Entry 3ZVI (X-ray diffraction, 1.90 A resolution); this record covers chains A and B.

== Chain A (and B) ==
Name: Methylaspartate ammonia-lyase
Source organism: Clostridium tetanomorphum
Notes: EC 4.3.1.2; chain B of this document is another copy of the same molecule, construct and numbering; everything in this record applies to it too
UniProt: Q05514 (MAAL_CLOTT); residue numbers follow UniProt; this construct covers 1-413
Sequence (438 residues; row label = number of the first residue in the row):
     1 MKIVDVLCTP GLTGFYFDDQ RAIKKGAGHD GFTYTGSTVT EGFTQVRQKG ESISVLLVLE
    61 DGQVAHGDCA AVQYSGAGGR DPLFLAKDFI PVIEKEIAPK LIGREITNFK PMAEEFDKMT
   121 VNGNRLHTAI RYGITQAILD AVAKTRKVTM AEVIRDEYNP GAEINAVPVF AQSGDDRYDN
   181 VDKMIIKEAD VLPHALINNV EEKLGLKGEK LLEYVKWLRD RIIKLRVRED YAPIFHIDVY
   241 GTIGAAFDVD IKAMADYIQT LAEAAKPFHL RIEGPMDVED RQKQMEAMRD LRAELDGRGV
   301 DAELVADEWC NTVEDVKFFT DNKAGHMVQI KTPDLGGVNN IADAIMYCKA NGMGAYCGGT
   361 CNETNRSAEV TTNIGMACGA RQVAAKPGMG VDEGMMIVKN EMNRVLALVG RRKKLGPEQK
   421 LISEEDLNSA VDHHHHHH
Not modelled in the structure: 416-438
Sequence notes: expression tag (414-438); engineered mutation Ala384 (Leu in Q05514)
Swiss-Prot annotation at these positions:
  - active site: Lys331 (Proton acceptor)
  - binding site ((2S,3S)-3-methyl-L-aspartate): Gln172, Gln329, Thr360, Cys361
  - binding site (Mg(2+)): Asp238, Glu273, Asp307
  - site: His194 (Transition state stabilizer)
  - mutagenesis: Gln73 (Q73A: It has very broad nucleophile scope and excellent regio- and diastereoselectivity in the amination reaction ...), His194 (H194A: Strong (160-fold) decrease of the catalytic efficiency for deamination and slight (1.8-fold) decrease of affinity binding for L-threo-beta-methylaspartate ...), Gln329 (Q329A: Very strong decrease of the catalytic efficiency for deamination, whereas the affinity binding for L-threo-beta-methylaspartate is not affected ...), Lys331 (K331A: It abolishes deaminase and aminase activities and does not show any major conformational changes ...)
Glycans and other covalent adducts: propionamide (ROP) linked to Cys361
Ion coordination: Mg2+: Asp238, Glu273, Asp307
Small-molecule neighbours: propionamide (ROP): Phe15, Gln73, Thr360, Met389

== Interface between chain A and chain B ==
Contacting residue pairs - 112 pairs, chain A then chain B:
  Asp5(A) - Arg411(B)  salt bridge
  Leu7(A) - Ala407(B)
  Leu7(A) - Leu408(B)  hydrophobic
  Leu7(A) - Arg411(B)
  Thr9(A) - Asn403(B)
  Thr9(A) - Arg404(B)
  Thr9(A) - Ala407(B)
  Pro10(A) - Asn403(B)  hydrogen bond (backbone-side chain)
  Gly11(A) - Asn400(B)
  Leu12(A) - Met395(B)
  Leu12(A) - Met396(B)
  Leu12(A) - Asn400(B)  hydrogen bond (backbone-side chain)
  Thr13(A) - Lys187(B)
  Thr13(A) - Asp392(B)
  Thr13(A) - Met396(B)
  Gly14(A) - Asp392(B)
  Gly14(A) - Met396(B)
  Phe15(A) - Lys187(B)  hydrogen bond (backbone-side chain)
  Phe15(A) - Asp392(B)
  Tyr16(A) - Lys183(B)
  Tyr16(A) - Ile186(B)  hydrophobic
  Tyr16(A) - Lys187(B)
  Tyr16(A) - Asp392(B)  hydrogen bond
  Asp30(A) - Asp182(B)
  Asp30(A) - Arg221(B)  salt bridge
  Asp30(A) - Lys224(B)
  Gly31(A) - Asp179(B)
  Gly31(A) - Asp182(B)
  Gly31(A) - Arg221(B)
  Phe32(A) - Asp179(B)
  Phe32(A) - Asp182(B)  hydrogen bond (backbone-side chain)
  Phe32(A) - Lys183(B)
  Thr33(A) - Leu225(B)
  Gln45(A) - Val227(B)
  Gln48(A) - Ile186(B)
  Lys49(A) - Ile186(B)
  Lys49(A) - Lys187(B)
  Lys49(A) - Glu188(B)  salt bridge
  Ser52(A) - Asn400(B)
  Ser54(A) - Arg404(B)  hydrogen bond
  Leu56(A) - Arg404(B)
  Val58(A) - Arg411(B)
  Asp61(A) - Lys147(B)  hydrogen bond (backbone-side chain)
  Gly62(A) - Lys147(B)
  Gln63(A) - Gln63(B)
  His66(A) - Arg404(B)  hydrogen bond
  Lys147(A) - Asp61(B)  hydrogen bond (side chain-backbone)
  Lys147(A) - Gly62(B)
  Asp179(A) - Gly31(B)
  Asp179(A) - Phe32(B)
  Asp182(A) - Asp30(B)
  Asp182(A) - Gly31(B)
  Asp182(A) - Phe32(B)  hydrogen bond (side chain-backbone)
  Lys183(A) - Tyr16(B)
  Lys183(A) - Phe32(B)
  Ile186(A) - Tyr16(B)  hydrophobic
  Ile186(A) - Gln48(B)
  Ile186(A) - Lys49(B)
  Lys187(A) - Leu12(B)
  Lys187(A) - Thr13(B)
  Lys187(A) - Phe15(B)  hydrogen bond (side chain-backbone)
  Lys187(A) - Tyr16(B)
  Lys187(A) - Lys49(B)
  Glu188(A) - Lys49(B)  salt bridge
  Arg221(A) - Asp30(B)  salt bridge
  Arg221(A) - Gly31(B)
  Lys224(A) - Asp30(B)  salt bridge
  Leu225(A) - Thr33(B)
  Leu225(A) - Gln45(B)  hydrogen bond (backbone-side chain)
  Val227(A) - Gln45(B)
  Glu363(A) - Met396(B)
  Thr364(A) - Met396(B)
  Asn365(A) - Glu369(B)
  Asn365(A) - Met396(B)
  Asn365(A) - Ile397(B)
  Glu369(A) - Asn365(B)
  Pro387(A) - Met396(B)  hydrophobic
  Gly388(A) - Glu393(B)
  Met389(A) - Glu393(B)  hydrogen bond (backbone-side chain)
  Gly390(A) - Glu393(B)  hydrogen bond (backbone-side chain)
  Asp392(A) - Thr13(B)
  Asp392(A) - Gly14(B)
  Asp392(A) - Tyr16(B)  hydrogen bond
  Glu393(A) - Gly388(B)
  Glu393(A) - Met389(B)  hydrogen bond (side chain-backbone)
  Glu393(A) - Gly390(B)  hydrogen bond (side chain-backbone)
  Glu393(A) - Glu393(B)
  Met395(A) - Leu12(B)
  Met396(A) - Leu12(B)
  Met396(A) - Thr13(B)
  Met396(A) - Gly14(B)
  Met396(A) - Glu363(B)
  Met396(A) - Thr364(B)
  Met396(A) - Asn365(B)
  Ile397(A) - Asn365(B)
  Asn400(A) - Gly11(B)
  Asn400(A) - Leu12(B)  hydrogen bond (side chain-backbone)
  Asn400(A) - Ser52(B)
  Asn403(A) - Thr9(B)
  Asn403(A) - Pro10(B)  hydrogen bond (side chain-backbone)
  Arg404(A) - Thr9(B)
  Arg404(A) - Ser54(B)  hydrogen bond
  Arg404(A) - Leu56(B)
  Arg404(A) - His66(B)  hydrogen bond
  Ala407(A) - Leu7(B)
  Ala407(A) - Thr9(B)
  Leu408(A) - Leu7(B)  hydrophobic
  Leu408(A) - Leu56(B)  hydrophobic
  Arg411(A) - Val4(B)
  Arg411(A) - Asp5(B)  salt bridge
  Arg411(A) - Leu7(B)
  Arg411(A) - Val58(B)
Other interface residues (no listed pair), chain A (63 interface residues in all): Val4, Arg47, Gly50, Val64, Asp68, Arg226, Val391, Lys399
Other interface residues (no listed pair), chain B (62 interface residues in all): Arg47, Gly50, Val64, Asp68, Pro387, Val391, Lys399

== In short ==
The interface between chain A and chain B involves 63 residues on one side and 62 on the other, with 21
hydrogen bonds and 7 salt bridges. Polar pairs include Asp5(A)-Arg411(B), Asp30(A)-Arg221(B) and
Lys49(A)-Glu188(B). Covalently linked propionamide: at Cys361(A).
Both chains are Methylaspartate ammonia-lyase (Clostridium tetanomorphum). Entry 3ZVI (Methylaspartate ammonia
lyase from Clostridium tetanomorphum mutant L384A) was determined by X-ray diffraction together with 3ZVH from
the same study.
